5DLF - chains A and P of the 3 polymer chains in the assembly; structure by X-ray diffraction, 1.97 A resolution.

== Chain A ==
Name: DNA polymerase eta
Organism: Homo sapiens
Notes: EC 2.7.7.7
UniProtKB: Q9Y253 (POLH_HUMAN); numbering as in UniProt (aligned over 1-432)
Chain sequence (435 residues; numbered -2 to 432; the number before each row is that of its first residue; numbers below 1 keep their minus sign (Gly-2 is residue -2)):
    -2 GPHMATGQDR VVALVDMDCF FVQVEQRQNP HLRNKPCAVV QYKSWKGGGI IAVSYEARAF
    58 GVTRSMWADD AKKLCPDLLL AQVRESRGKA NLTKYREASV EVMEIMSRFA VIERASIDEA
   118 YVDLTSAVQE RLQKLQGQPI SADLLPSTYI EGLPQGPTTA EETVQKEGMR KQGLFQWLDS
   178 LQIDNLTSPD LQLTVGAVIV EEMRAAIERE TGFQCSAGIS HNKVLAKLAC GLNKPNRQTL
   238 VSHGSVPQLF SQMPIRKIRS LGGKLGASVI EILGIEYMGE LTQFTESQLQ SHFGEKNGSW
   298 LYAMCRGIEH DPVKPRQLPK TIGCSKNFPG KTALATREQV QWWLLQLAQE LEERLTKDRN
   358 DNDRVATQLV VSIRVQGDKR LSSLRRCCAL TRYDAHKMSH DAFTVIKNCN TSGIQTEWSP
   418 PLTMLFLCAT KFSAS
Disordered / not traced: 155-159
Sequence notes: expression tag (-2 to 0)
Curated features (UniProtKB/Swiss-Prot):
  - binding site (Mg(2+)): Asp13, Met14, Asp115, Glu116
  - binding site (Mn(2+)): Asp13, Met14, Asp115, Glu116
  - binding site (a 2'-deoxyribonucleoside 5'-triphosphate): Arg61
  - natural variant: Val37 (deletion: In XPV), Leu75 (deletion: In XPV), Arg93 (R93P: In XPV), Arg111 (R111H: In XPV), Thr122 (T122P: In XPV), Gly153 (G153D: In a breast cancer sample), Thr191 (T191P: In XPV), Gly263 (G263V: In XPV), Val266 (V266D: In XPV), Gly295 (G295R: In XPV), Arg361 (R361S: In XPV)
  - mutagenesis: Tyr52 (Y52A/F: Reduces DNA polymerase activity; Y52E: Reduces DNA polymerase activity. Increases fidelity of replication and reduces translesion bypass), Arg61 (R61A: Reduces enzymatic activity by two-thirds), Ser62 (S62G: Increased DNA polymerase activity and translesion bypass compared to wild-type), Ala68 (A68S/V: Severe reduction in thymine dimer translesion bypass), Asn324 to Pro326 (Reduces binding to chromatin and to monoubiquitinated PCNA. Abolishes binding to monoubiquitinated PCNA; when associated with 705-E--H-713 Del)
Ion coordination: Ca2+: Asp13, Met14, Asp115 (together with 2'-deoxyadenosine 5'-triphosphate)
Residues lining bound ligands: 2'-deoxyadenosine 5'-triphosphate (DTP): Asp13, Met14, Asp15, Cys16, Phe17, Phe18, Ile48, Ala49, Tyr52, Arg55, Arg61, Ile114, Asp115, Lys231
What the authors report for this chain:
  - binding site for the 12-nt DNA strand: Trp42, Gly46, Ser62, Met63, Trp64
  - binding site for 2'-deoxyadenosine 5'-triphosphate: Arg61

== Chain P ==
Molecule: 8-nt DNA strand
Sequence (8 nucleotides; each row starts with the number of its first residue):
     1 AGCGTCAT

== Chain A / chain P interface ==
Residue-residue contacts - 23 pairs, chain A then chain P:
  Ser113(A) - DT8(P)  hydrogen bond to the phosphate
  Asp115(A) - DT8(P)  phosphate contact
  Glu116(A) - DT8(P)  sugar contact
  Lys224(A) - DA7(P)  phosphate contact
  Lys224(A) - DT8(P)  salt bridge to the phosphate
  Ile255(A) - DA7(P)  phosphate contact
  Arg256(A) - DA7(P)  phosphate contact
  Ser257(A) - DC6(P)  phosphate contact
  Ser257(A) - DA7(P)  hydrogen bond to the phosphate
  Leu258(A) - DA7(P)  hydrogen bond to the phosphate
  Gly259(A) - DA7(P)  hydrogen bond to the phosphate
  Gly260(A) - DC6(P)  phosphate contact
  Gly260(A) - DA7(P)  phosphate contact
  Lys261(A) - DT5(P)  salt bridge to the phosphate
  Lys261(A) - DC6(P)  hydrogen bond to the phosphate
  Leu262(A) - DC6(P)  hydrogen bond to the phosphate
  Arg377(A) - DG4(P)  salt bridge to the phosphate
  Ser379(A) - DG4(P)  hydrogen bond to the phosphate
  Leu381(A) - DC3(P)  phosphate contact
  Arg382(A) - DG2(P)  base contact
  Arg382(A) - DC3(P)  hydrogen bond to the phosphate
  Arg383(A) - DG2(P)  phosphate contact
  Cys384(A) - DG2(P)  hydrogen bond to the phosphate
Interface residues without a listed pair, chain A (19 interface residues in all): Ser380
Interface residues without a listed pair, chain P (8 interface residues in all): DA1

== Overview ==
19 residues of chain A and 8 residues of chain P are in contact; the contacts include 9 hydrogen bonds and 3
salt bridges. Polar contacts include Ser113(A)-DT8(P), Ser257(A)-DA7(P) and Leu258(A)-DA7(P). The paper
reports a binding site for the 12-nt DNA strand at Trp42(A), Gly46(A) and Ser62(A) among others; a binding
site for 2'-deoxyadenosine 5'-triphosphate at Arg61(A).
Here chain A is DNA polymerase eta (Homo sapiens) and chain P is an 8-nt DNA strand. Entry 5DLF (Crystal
Structure of Human DNA Polymerase Eta Inserting dATP Opposite O4-Methylhymidine) was determined by X-ray
diffraction, deposited together with 5DLG, 5DQG, 5DQH and 5DQI.
